Entry 8CAI (electron microscopy, 2.08 A resolution); this record covers chains A and O of the 15 polymer chains in the assembly.

[Chain A]
Molecule: 16S rRNA
Source organism: Escherichia coli BW25113
Sequence (1540 nucleotides; each row starts with the number of its first residue):
     1 AAAUUGAAGAGUUUGAUCAUGGCUCAGAUUGAACGCUGGCGGCAGGCCUA
    51 ACACAUGCAAGUCGAACGGUAACAGGAAGAAGCUUGCUUCUUUGCUGACG
   101 AGUGGCGGACGGGUGAGUAAUGUCUGGGAAACUGCCUGAUGGAGGGGGAU
   151 AACUACUGGAAACGGUAGCUAAUACCGCAUAACGUCGCAAGACCAAAGAG
   201 GGGGACCUUCGGGCCUCUUGCCAUCGGAUGUGCCCAGAUGGGAUUAGCUA
   251 GUAGGUGGGGUAACGGCUCACCUAGGCGACGAUCCCUAGCUGGUCUGAGA
   301 GGAUGACCAGCCACACUGGAACUGAGACACGGUCCAGACUCCUACGGGAG
   351 GCAGCAGUGGGGAAUAUUGCACAAUGGGCGCAAGCCUGAUGCAGCCAUGC
   401 CGCGUGUAUGAAGAAGGCCUUCGGGUUGUAAAGUACUUUCAGCGGGGAGG
   451 AAGGGAGUAAAGUUAAUACCUUUGCUCAUUGACGUUACCCGCAGAAGAAG
   501 CACCGGCUAACUCCGUGCCAGCAGCCXCGGUAAUACGGAGGGUGCAAGCG
   551 UUAAUCGGAAUUACUGGGCGUAAAGCGCACGCAGGCGGUUUGUUAAGUCA
   601 GAUGUGAAAUCCCCGGGCUCAACCUGGGAACUGCAUCUGAUACUGGCAAG
   651 CUUGAGUCUCGUAGAGGGGGGUAGAAUUCCAGGUGUAGCGGUGAAAUGCG
   701 UAGAGAUCUGGAGGAAUACCGGUGGCGAAGGCGGCCCCCUGGACGAAGAC
   751 UGACGCUCAGGUGCGAAAGCGUGGGGAGCAAACAGGAUUAGAUACCCUGG
   801 UAGUCCACGCCGUAAACGAUGUCGACUUGGAGGUUGUGCCCUUGAGGCGU
   851 GGCUUCCGGAGCUAACGCGUUAAGUCGACCGCCUGGGGAGUACGGCCGCA
   901 AGGUUAAAACUCAAAUGAAUUGACGGGGGCCCGCACAAGCGGUGGAGCAU
   951 GUGGUUUAAUUCGAUGXAACGCGAAGAACCUUACCUGGUCUUGACAUCCA
  1001 CGGAAGUUUUCAGAGAUGAGAAUGUGCCUUCGGGAACCGUGAGACAGGUG
  1051 CUGCAUGGCUGUCGUCAGCUCGUGUUGUGAAAUGUUGGGUUAAGUCCCGC
  1101 AACGAGCGCAACCCUUAUCCUUUGUUGCCAGCGGUCCGGCCGGGAACUCA
  1151 AAGGAGACUGCCAGUGAUAAACUGGAGGAAGGUGGGGAUGACGUCAAGUC
  1201 AUCAUGGCCCUUACGACCAGGGCUACACACGUGCUACAAUGGCGCAUACA
  1251 AAGAGAAGCGACCUCGCGAGAGCAAGCGGACCUCAUAAAGUGCGUCGUAG
  1301 UCCGGAUUGGAGUCUGCAACUCGACUCCAUGAAGUCGGAAUCGCUAGUAA
  1351 UCGUGGAUCAGAAUGCCACGGUGAAUACGUUCCCGGGCCUUGUACACACC
  1401 GCCCGUXACACCAUGGGAGUGGGUUGCAAAAGAAGUAGGUAGCUUAACCU
  1451 UCGGGAGGGCGCUUACCACUUUGUGAUUCAUGACUGGGGUGAAGUCGUAA
  1501 CAAGGUAACCGUAGGGGAACCUGCGGUUGGAUCACCUCCU
Disordered / not traced: 1, 77-91, 201-216, 838-849, 934-1052, 1110-1189, 1199-1204, 1209-1379, 1535-1540
Modified / non-standard residues: PSU (pseudouridine-5'-monophosphate) at position 516, G7M (N7-methyl-guanosine-5'-monophosphate) at position 527, 2MG (2N-methylguanosine-5'-monophosphate) at position 966, 5MC (5-methylcytidine-5'-monophosphate) at position 967, 2MG (2N-methylguanosine-5'-monophosphate) at position 1207, 4OC (4n,o2'-methylcytidine-5'-monophosphate) at position 1402, 5MC (5-methylcytidine-5'-monophosphate) at position 1407, UR3 (3-methyluridine-5'-monophoshate) at position 1498, 2MG (2N-methylguanosine-5'-monophosphate) at position 1516, MA6 (6N-dimethyladenosine-5'-monophoshate) at position 1518, MA6 (6N-dimethyladenosine-5'-monophoshate) at position 1519
Metal / ion sites: K+ site 1: G11, U12, G21, G22; Mg2+ site 1 near G21 (its only coordinating residue here); Mg2+ site 2: A59, U387; K+ site 2: G61, U62, G104, G105; Mg2+ site 3 near G100 (its only coordinating residue here); K+ site 3: G107, G324, G326; Mg2+ site 4: A109, G331; Mg2+ site 5 near G111 (its only coordinating residue here); K+ site 4: G115, A116, G117, G289; Mg2+ site 6: A116, G117, G289; Mg2+ site 7: A174, C175; Mg2+ site 8: U180, A195; 22 more K+ sites not listed; 33 more Mg2+ sites not listed
Small-molecule neighbours:
  - hydrated form of streptomycin (5I0; [(2S,3S,4S,5R,6S)-2-[(2R,3R,4R,5S)-2-[(1R,2S,3R,4R,5S,6R)-2,4-bis[[azaniumylidene(azanyl)methyl]amino]-3,5,6-tris(oxidanyl)cyclohexyl]oxy-4-[bis(oxidanyl)methyl]-5-methyl-4-oxidanyl-oxolan-3-yl]oxy-6-(hydroxymethyl)-4,5-bis(oxidanyl)oxan-3-yl]-methyl-azanium): U12, U13, U14, C526, G7M_527, C912, A913, A914, A915, U1490, G1491
  - hygromycin b variant (HY0), molecule 1: C658, U659, C660, G661, U662, A663, G664, G666, U740, G741, G742, A743
  - hygromycin b variant (HY0), molecule 2: G670, G671, U672, A673, G674, A715, A716, U717, G734, C735, C736
  - hygromycin b variant (HY0), molecule 3: C1403, C1404, G1405, U1406, 5MC_1407, A1492, G1494, U1495, C1496, G1497, UR3_1498
  - spectinomycin (SCM): C1063, G1064, C1066, G1068, C1069, A1191, C1192, G1193, U1194, G1386, G1387, C1388
What the authors report for this chain:
  - K+ coordination: G1497

[Chain O]
Protein: Small ribosomal subunit protein uS15
Source organism: Escherichia coli BW25113
UniProt: P0ADZ4 (RS15_ECOLI); numbering as in UniProt (aligned over 1-89)
Chain sequence (89 residues; row label = number of the first residue in the row):
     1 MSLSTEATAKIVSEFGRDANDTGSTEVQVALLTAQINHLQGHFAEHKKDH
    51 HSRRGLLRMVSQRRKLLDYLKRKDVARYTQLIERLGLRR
Disordered / not traced: 1

[Chain A / chain O interface]
Contacting residue pairs - 69 pairs, chain A then chain O:
  A579(A) - Arg54(O)  hydrogen bond to the sugar
  C580(A) - Ser61(O)  sugar contact
  G581(A) - Ser61(O)  phosphate contact
  G581(A) - Lys65(O)  salt bridge to the phosphate
  G656(A) - Gly23(O)  base contact
  G656(A) - Gln28(O)  hydrogen bond to the sugar
  G656(A) - Gln62(O)  hydrogen bond to the phosphate
  U657(A) - Thr22(O)  hydrogen bond to the base
  U657(A) - Gly23(O)  base contact
  U657(A) - Gln28(O)  sugar contact
  U657(A) - Leu31(O)  sugar contact
  U657(A) - Gln62(O)  phosphate contact
  C658(A) - Thr8(O)  phosphate contact
  C658(A) - Thr22(O)  sugar contact
  C658(A) - Leu31(O)  sugar contact
  U659(A) - Thr5(O)  phosphate contact
  U659(A) - Thr8(O)  phosphate contact
  C660(A) - Thr5(O)  phosphate contact
  G666(A) - His51(O)  sugar contact
  G666(A) - Ser52(O)  hydrogen bond to the base
  G667(A) - His42(O)  base contact
  G667(A) - Asp49(O)  hydrogen bond to the sugar
  G667(A) - His50(O)  sugar contact
  G667(A) - His51(O)  sugar contact
  G667(A) - Ser52(O)  base contact
  G668(A) - His46(O)  hydrogen bond to the sugar
  G668(A) - Lys48(O)  sugar contact
  G668(A) - Asp49(O)  sugar contact
  G669(A) - His46(O)  sugar contact
  A728(A) - Arg54(O)  salt bridge to the phosphate
  A729(A) - His51(O)  base contact
  G730(A) - His51(O)  hydrogen bond to the base
  C739(A) - His42(O)  hydrogen bond to the sugar
  U740(A) - His38(O)  salt bridge to the phosphate
  U740(A) - Leu39(O)  phosphate contact
  U740(A) - His42(O)  hydrogen bond to the sugar
  U740(A) - Ser52(O)  hydrogen bond to the sugar
  G741(A) - Ser2(O)  hydrogen bond to the phosphate
  G741(A) - Gln35(O)  phosphate contact
  G741(A) - His51(O)  sugar contact
  G741(A) - Ser52(O)  hydrogen bond to the sugar
  G741(A) - Gly55(O)  sugar contact
  G742(A) - Arg58(O)  hydrogen bond to the phosphate
  G742(A) - Met59(O)  phosphate contact
  A743(A) - Arg58(O)  salt bridge to the phosphate
  A749(A) - Asn20(O)  sugar contact
  A749(A) - Thr22(O)  base contact
  C750(A) - Asn20(O)  sugar contact
  C750(A) - Asp21(O)  phosphate contact
  C750(A) - Thr22(O)  sugar contact
  C750(A) - Gly23(O)  hydrogen bond to the sugar
  C750(A) - Ser24(O)  sugar contact
  U751(A) - Asp21(O)  sugar contact
  U751(A) - Gly23(O)  sugar contact
  U751(A) - Ser24(O)  sugar contact
  U751(A) - Thr25(O)  sugar contact
  G752(A) - Tyr69(O)  hydrogen bond to the phosphate
  G752(A) - Lys73(O)  sugar contact
  A753(A) - Tyr69(O)  hydrogen bond to the phosphate
  A753(A) - Lys73(O)  salt bridge to the phosphate
  C754(A) - Lys65(O)  sugar contact
  C754(A) - Leu66(O)  sugar contact
  C754(A) - Tyr69(O)  sugar contact
  C754(A) - Arg72(O)  salt bridge to the phosphate
  G755(A) - Lys65(O)  phosphate contact
  C764(A) - His50(O)  sugar contact
  G765(A) - His50(O)  phosphate contact
  C808(A) - Lys48(O)  salt bridge to the phosphate
  G809(A) - Lys48(O)  salt bridge to the phosphate
Interface residues without a listed pair, chain A (33 interface residues in all): G727, C756
Interface residues without a listed pair, chain O (34 interface residues in all): Val27, Glu45

[Overview]
33 residues of chain A face 34 of chain O across their interface; the contacts include 17 hydrogen bonds and 8
salt bridges. Polar contacts include U657(A)-Thr22(O), G666(A)-Ser52(O) and G730(A)-His51(O). Ligands of chain
A: 3 copies of hygromycin b variant, hydrated form of streptomycin and spectinomycin. From the paper: K+
coordination by G1497(A).
Here chain A is 16S rRNA and chain O is Small ribosomal subunit protein uS15, both from Escherichia coli
BW25113. Entry 8CAI (Streptomycin and Hygromycin B bound to the 30S body) was determined by electron
microscopy, deposited together with 8CA7, 8CEP, 8CF1, 8CF8, 8CGI, 8CGJ, 8CGR and 8CGU.
